Entry 8B6V (electron microscopy, 3.10 A resolution); this record covers chains N and O of the 22 polymer chains in the assembly.

# Chain N (and O)
Name: Mpf2Ba1
Organism: Pseudomonas monteilii
Notes: chain O of this document is another copy of the same molecule, construct and numbering; everything in this record applies to it too
UniProt: A0A4Y8SM08 (A0A4Y8SM08_9PSED); residues 31-484 here correspond to UniProt positions 51-504 (UniProt number = residue number + 20)
Sequence (454 residues; each row starts with the number of its first residue):
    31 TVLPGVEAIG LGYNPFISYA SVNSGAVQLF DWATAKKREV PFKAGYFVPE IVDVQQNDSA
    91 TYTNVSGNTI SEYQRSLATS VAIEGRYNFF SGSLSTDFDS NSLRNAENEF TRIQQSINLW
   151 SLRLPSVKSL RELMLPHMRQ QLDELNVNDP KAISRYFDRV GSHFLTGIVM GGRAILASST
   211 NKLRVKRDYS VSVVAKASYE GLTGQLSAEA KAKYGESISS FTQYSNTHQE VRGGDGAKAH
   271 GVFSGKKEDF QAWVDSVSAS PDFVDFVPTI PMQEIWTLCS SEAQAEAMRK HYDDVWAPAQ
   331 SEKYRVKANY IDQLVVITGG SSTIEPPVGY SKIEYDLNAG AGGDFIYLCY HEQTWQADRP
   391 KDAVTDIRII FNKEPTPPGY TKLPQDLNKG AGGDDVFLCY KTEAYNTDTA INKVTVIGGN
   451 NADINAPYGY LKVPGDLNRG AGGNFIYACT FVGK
Construct notes: conflict S311 (Asn331 in A0A4Y8SM08)
Bound ions: Mg2+: L367, N368, L417, N418, L467, N468

# Chain N / chain O interface
Residue-residue contacts (72):
  E37(N) with Q85(O), hydrogen bond (backbone-side chain)
  A38(N) with Q85(O)
  L41(N) with D83(O); Q85(O)
  V52(N) with Q85(O); Q86(O); N87(O); R153(O), hydrogen bond (backbone-side chain)
  N53(N) with N87(O), hydrogen bond; R153(O); V297(O); P298(O); T299(O), hydrogen bond (backbone-side chain)
  S54(N) with T299(O)
  G55(N) with R153(O), hydrogen bond (backbone-side chain); T299(O)
  A56(N) with I300(O), hydrophobic
  V57(N) with D83(O); R153(O)
  Q58(N) with D83(O), hydrogen bond (backbone-side chain)
  T126(N) with Y92(O)
  D129(N) with V223(O)
  N131(N) with S220(O), hydrogen bond; S222(O), hydrogen bond
  H167(N) with V157(O)
  Q171(N) with V157(O)
  R185(N) with S156(O); Q303(O), hydrogen bond; E304(O), salt bridge; T307(O)
  D188(N) with T299(O)
  R189(N) with T196(O); I300(O); M302(O), hydrogen bond (side chain-backbone); Q303(O), hydrogen bond
  L232(N) with E239(O)
  T252(N) with E239(O)
  Q253(N) with K243(O), hydrogen bond (backbone-side chain)
  N256(N) with V223(O); Y244(O), hydrogen bond
  H258(N) with K226(O), hydrogen bond
  R262(N) with D88(O); S89(O)
  G263(N) with D88(O)
  G264(N) with D88(O)
  A267(N) with D285(O)
  D292(N) with Q86(O); N87(O); D88(O)
  D342(N) with Y458(O), hydrogen bond
  Q343(N) with Y458(O)
  V345(N) with N455(O)
  V346(N) with N455(O), hydrogen bond (backbone-side chain)
  I347(N) with N455(O)
  T348(N) with N451(O)
  P357(N) with N455(O); A456(O); P457(O), hydrophobic
  V358(N) with L213(O); R217(O)
  G359(N) with Y458(O)
  Y360(N) with A456(O); Y458(O)
  H381(N) with Y458(O)
  Q383(N) with Y458(O)
  D388(N) with R116(O), salt bridge
  K391(N) with Y458(O), hydrogen bond
  P414(N) with D453(O)
  Q415(N) with N451(O); D453(O), hydrogen bond (side chain-backbone); N455(O)
  K419(N) with N451(O)
Also at the interface, not in a pair above, chain N (55 interface residues in all): I47, M168, S255, V261, G266, H270, P291, T384, Q386, L413
Also at the interface, not in a pair above, chain O (49 interface residues in all): P71, I81, A90, E102, Q145, P155, K212, Q235, K277, F280, Q281, V284, N450

# Overview
55 residues of chain N and 49 residues of chain O are in contact, with 18 hydrogen bonds and 2 salt bridges.
Among the polar pairs are R185(N)-E304(O), D388(N)-R116(O) and E37(N)-Q85(O). L367(N), N368(N), L417(N),
N418(N), L467(N) and N468(N) coordinate Mg2+.
Both chains are Mpf2Ba1 (Pseudomonas monteilii). Entry 8B6V (Mp2Ba1 pre-pore) was determined by electron
microscopy (same publication as 8B6U and 8B6W).
